Entry 7B5H (electron microscopy, 3.20 A resolution); this record covers chains AD and DH of the 96 polymer chains in the assembly.

# Chain AD
Name: All3315 protein
From: Nostoc sp. (strain PCC 7120 / SAG 25.82 / UTEX 2576)
Notes: fragment: baseplate protein Cis12
UniProt: Q8YRX7 (Q8YRX7_NOSS1); numbering as in UniProt (aligned over 1-1335)
Sequence (1335 residues; row label = number of the first residue in the row):
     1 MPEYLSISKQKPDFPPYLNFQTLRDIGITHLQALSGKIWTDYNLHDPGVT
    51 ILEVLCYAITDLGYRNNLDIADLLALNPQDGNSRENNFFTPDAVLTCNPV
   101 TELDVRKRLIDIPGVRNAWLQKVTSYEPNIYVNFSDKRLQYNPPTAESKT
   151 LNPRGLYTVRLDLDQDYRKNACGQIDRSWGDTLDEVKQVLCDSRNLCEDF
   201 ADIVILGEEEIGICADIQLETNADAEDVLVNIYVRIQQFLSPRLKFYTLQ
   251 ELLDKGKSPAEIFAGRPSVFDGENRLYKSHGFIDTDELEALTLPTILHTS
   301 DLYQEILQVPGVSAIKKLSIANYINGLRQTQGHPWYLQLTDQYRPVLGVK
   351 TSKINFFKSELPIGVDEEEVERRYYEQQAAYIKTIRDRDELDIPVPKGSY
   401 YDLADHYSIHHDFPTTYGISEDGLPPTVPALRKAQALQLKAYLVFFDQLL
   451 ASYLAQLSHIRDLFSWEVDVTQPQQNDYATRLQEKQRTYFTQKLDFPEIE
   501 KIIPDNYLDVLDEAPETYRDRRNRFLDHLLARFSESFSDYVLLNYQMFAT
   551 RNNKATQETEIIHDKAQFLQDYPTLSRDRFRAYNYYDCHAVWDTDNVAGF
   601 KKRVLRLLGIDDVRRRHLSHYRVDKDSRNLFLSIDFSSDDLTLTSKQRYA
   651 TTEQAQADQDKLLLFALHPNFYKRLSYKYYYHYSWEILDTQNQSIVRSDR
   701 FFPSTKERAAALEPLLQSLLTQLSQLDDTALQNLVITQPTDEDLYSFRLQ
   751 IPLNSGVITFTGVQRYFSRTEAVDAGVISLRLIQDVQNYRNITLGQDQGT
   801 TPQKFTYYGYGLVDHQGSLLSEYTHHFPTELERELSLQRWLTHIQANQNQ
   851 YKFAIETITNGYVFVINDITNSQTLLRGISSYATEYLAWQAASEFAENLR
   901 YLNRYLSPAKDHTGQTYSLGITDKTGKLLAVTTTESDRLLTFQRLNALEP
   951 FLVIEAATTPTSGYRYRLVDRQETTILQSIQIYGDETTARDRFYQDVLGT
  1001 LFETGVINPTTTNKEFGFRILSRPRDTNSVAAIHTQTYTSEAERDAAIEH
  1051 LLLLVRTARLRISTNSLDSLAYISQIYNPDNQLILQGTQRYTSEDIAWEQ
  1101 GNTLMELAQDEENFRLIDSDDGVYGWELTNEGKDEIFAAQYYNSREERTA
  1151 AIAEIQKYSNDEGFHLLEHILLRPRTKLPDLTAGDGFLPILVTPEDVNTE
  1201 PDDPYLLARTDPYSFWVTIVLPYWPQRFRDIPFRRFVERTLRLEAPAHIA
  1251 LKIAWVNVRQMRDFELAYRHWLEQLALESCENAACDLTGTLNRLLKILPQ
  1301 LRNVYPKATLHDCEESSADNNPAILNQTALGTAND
Unresolved in the structure: 1, 753-756, 797-799, 849-1059, 1314-1319, 1335
Disulfide bonds: Cys588-Cys1280

# Chain DH
Name: All3317 protein
From: Nostoc sp. (strain PCC 7120 / SAG 25.82 / UTEX 2576)
Notes: fragment: baseplate protein Cis11
UniProt: Q8YRX5 (Q8YRX5_NOSS1); residues 1-1231 here = UniProt positions 1-1231
Sequence (1231 residues; numbered 1 to 1231; the number before each row is that of its first residue):
     1 MSNNRDLPKNPLIRDGVSQRQRQVSALSPASIGVDERDLADFLVLVYRLS
    51 AKVMYYRAENQPWSPSDADGNWQNFFEGNTPIQIALISKVSPQVVKDIYS
   101 QKLAAFLAERTVTSLSEVLSIWKTEILTKIQQWYLGIEAYTPLKSVIKGL
   151 VKTNLTEPLMRMQSFELGCGNVDEEFYRGFSGVFGLTIDAPLRSDRTPLM
   201 GTVKDARTELDTVFQVLLQTYRQIIQQAPNYLKASLSDRQDHQPFLSLYF
   251 AFLEVLQPARDDLNRLTQRHLDFFYRQVLLLPDRPAQADQVHLLFELAKS
   301 QREYKLTAGTSFKAGKDATGVDLFYQLDAETVIHKAQIASLKGLFLDSQE
   351 RKTAAVPQNLTGLYASPVANSVDGKGGAFPQEQIVKTWLPFGNEQRDHAR
   401 LGVAIASDVLLLQEGRRVVEFKLSLGGFFPRLPDNQLHQAFVVYLSGEKA
   451 WIPAPILPVGQLATNGQEQTRWDGSNLYLVVELAADVAPILPYRPDAPIP
   501 YDPKELNLPLQLERPIPVARLELNHQLLVNERSPYHYFRDAQILDITVQT
   551 RVDEVRNLVVQNDVSVLNPARPFEPFGFQPQDKANLYIGSQEVLQKRLIA
   601 LTISLELATPKPNNWIEFYAGYDIPANFQPGKVKIQGLRQKTWYPTTANV
   651 TANLLDTPEISLTSKLANLKLDSFDQSAPVEMFTPQTKTGFLRLQLSGNF
   701 LHEQYPRVLAKQVLAAATNQTVVVSSNQKRQAVIGAYYRRPDKSIFAATT
   751 YYVNLDDEPIIPNEPYLPVVRSLSLKYTAQAGMSDCILFHLHPFGGFAKV
   801 NLAVNPPLLPYFNQEGELFIGLQNLDPPTALPLLFQVAEETADISLRRQE
   851 EYKLQWYYLKDNAWESLGDRIVNDASNGLVTSGIINLGIPADISRNQTTI
   901 LDPNFHWLKVTIPARSRTVCEIIGVHTQAARVTFKDAGNDPNHLGSPLAG
   951 GTISKLAVPQPEVKKIAQPYTSFGGRVKEQPENFYIRISERLRHKGRAVA
  1001 IFDYERLVLEKFPQIYKVRCINHGQFDDAQEQLYELAPGSVTLAVIPDLS
  1051 QRSTTNDLEPKVNINLLQEIEKYLASVSSPWAMIKVVNPQYERIQVDFQV
  1101 KLKAPYSSNFGYYRRELQQAIVGFLTPWTVDSGADINFGGKVYRSSILKF
  1151 VEEQYYVDYVVNFKMNLNNQQDIREAIAITPRSVITSVSPKTSNQDHMIE
  1201 EFIEQAIVFNNQKLESGVLGYESLNDLELGE
Unresolved in the structure: 1-3, 1231

# Chain AD / chain DH interface
Pairs across the interface - 67 pairs, chain AD then chain DH:
  Asp166(AD) - Glu157(DH)
  Tyr167(AD) - Glu157(DH)
  Tyr167(AD) - Arg161(DH)  hydrogen bond (backbone-side chain)
  Arg168(AD) - Glu157(DH)
  Lys169(AD) - Glu157(DH)  hydrogen bond (backbone-side chain)
  Lys169(AD) - Arg161(DH)
  Lys169(AD) - Ser164(DH)  hydrogen bond
  Lys169(AD) - Phe165(DH)
  Lys169(AD) - Ser194(DH)
  Ala171(AD) - Leu192(DH)
  Ile175(AD) - Arg161(DH)
  Gln218(AD) - Phe1138(DH)
  Gln218(AD) - Tyr1143(DH)  hydrogen bond
  His298(AD) - Tyr1159(DH)
  Ser300(AD) - Glu1152(DH)  hydrogen bond
  Ser300(AD) - Val1160(DH)  hydrogen bond (side chain-backbone)
  Tyr303(AD) - Ser1145(DH)
  Tyr303(AD) - Leu1148(DH)  hydrophobic
  Leu307(AD) - Lys1149(DH)
  Gln308(AD) - Lys1149(DH)
  Ser313(AD) - Phe1138(DH)
  Ala314(AD) - Tyr1143(DH)  hydrophobic
  Ala314(AD) - Ser1145(DH)
  Ile315(AD) - Ser1145(DH)  hydrogen bond (backbone-side chain)
  Lys316(AD) - Tyr1143(DH)
  Leu327(AD) - Tyr1221(DH)
  Arg328(AD) - Leu1214(DH)
  Arg328(AD) - Tyr1221(DH)
  Gln329(AD) - Lys1213(DH)
  Gln329(AD) - Leu1214(DH)  hydrogen bond (backbone-backbone)
  Gln329(AD) - Gly1220(DH)
  Gln329(AD) - Tyr1221(DH)
  Thr330(AD) - Asn1211(DH)  hydrogen bond
  Thr330(AD) - Gln1212(DH)
  Gln331(AD) - Asn1210(DH)
  Gln331(AD) - Asn1211(DH)  hydrogen bond (backbone-side chain)
  Gln331(AD) - Gln1212(DH)
  Gly332(AD) - Asn1211(DH)  hydrogen bond (backbone-side chain)
  His333(AD) - Asn1210(DH)
  Trp335(AD) - Asn1162(DH)
  Trp335(AD) - Phe1163(DH)
  Tyr336(AD) - Ile1207(DH)  hydrophobic
  Tyr336(AD) - Val1208(DH)  hydrogen bond (side chain-backbone)
  Tyr336(AD) - Phe1209(DH)  hydrophobic
  Leu337(AD) - Asn1211(DH)
  Gln338(AD) - Phe1209(DH)
  Glu360(AD) - Lys1141(DH)  salt bridge
  Arg372(AD) - Arg207(DH)
  Arg372(AD) - Asp211(DH)  salt bridge
  Arg373(AD) - Lys96(DH)
  Tyr375(AD) - Gln215(DH)
  Tyr375(AD) - Gln219(DH)  hydrogen bond (backbone-side chain)
  Glu376(AD) - Lys96(DH)  salt bridge
  Glu376(AD) - Phe214(DH)
  Glu376(AD) - Leu218(DH)
  Glu376(AD) - Gln219(DH)
  Gln377(AD) - Arg222(DH)
  Gln378(AD) - Gln219(DH)
  Ala379(AD) - Gln223(DH)
  Ala380(AD) - Leu150(DH)  hydrophobic
  Ala380(AD) - Gln223(DH)  hydrogen bond (backbone-side chain)
  Tyr381(AD) - Leu150(DH)
  Tyr381(AD) - Thr153(DH)
  Tyr381(AD) - Asn154(DH)
  Lys383(AD) - Thr153(DH)  hydrogen bond (backbone-side chain)
  Thr384(AD) - Lys152(DH)
  Thr384(AD) - Thr153(DH)
Interface residues without a listed pair, chain AD (44 interface residues in all): Cys172, Ile296, Asp301, Glu369, Ile382
Interface residues without a listed pair, chain DH (47 interface residues in all): Val146, Gly149, Arg196, Ser1146, Asp1158, Val1161, Glu1175

# In short
44 residues of chain AD and 47 residues of chain DH are in contact, with 15 hydrogen bonds and 3 salt bridges.
Polar contacts include Glu360(AD)-Lys1141(DH), Arg372(AD)-Asp211(DH) and Glu376(AD)-Lys96(DH).
Chain AD is All3315 protein and chain DH is All3317 protein, both from Nostoc sp. (strain PCC 7120 / SAG 25.82
/ UTEX 2576); the structure, Cryo-EM structure of the contractile injection system base plate from Anabaena
PCC7120, was determined by electron microscopy (same publication as 7B5I).
